6M4H - chains I and F of the 10 polymer chains in the assembly; structure by electron microscopy, 3.90 A resolution.

== Chain I ==
Molecule: 147-nt DNA strand
Organism: Homo sapiens
Sequence (147 nucleotides; row label = number of the first residue in the row):
     1 ATCGGATGTA TATATCTGAC ACGTGCCTGG AGACTAGGGA GTAATCCCCT TGGCGGTTAA
    61 AACGCGGGGG ACAGCGCGTA CGTGCGTTTA AGCGGTGCTA GAGCTGTCTA CGACCAATTG
   121 AGCGGCCTCG GCACCGGGAT TCTCGAT
Disordered / not traced: 1-22, 126-147

== Chain F ==
Molecule: Histone H4
Organism: Homo sapiens
UniProt: P62805 (H4_HUMAN); residues 0-102 here correspond to UniProt positions 1-103 (UniProt number = residue number + 1)
Amino-acid sequence (103 residues; numbered 0 to 102; the number before each row is that of its first residue; numbering starts at 0):
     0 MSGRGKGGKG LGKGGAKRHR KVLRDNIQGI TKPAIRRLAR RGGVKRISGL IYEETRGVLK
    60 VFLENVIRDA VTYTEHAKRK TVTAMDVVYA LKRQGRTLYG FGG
Disordered / not traced: 0-24, 101-102

== How chain I and chain F interact ==
Contacting residue pairs (7):
  DG41(I) / Lys-77(F)  salt bridge to the phosphate
  DA61(I) / Thr-30(F)  sugar contact
  DA61(I) / Pro-32(F)  phosphate contact
  DA61(I) / Arg-36(F)  salt bridge to the phosphate
  DA62(I) / Thr-30(F)  phosphate contact
  DG69(I) / Arg-45(F)  sugar contact
  DG70(I) / Arg-45(F)  sugar contact
Interface residues without a listed pair, chain I (6 interface residues in all): DA60
Interface residues without a listed pair, chain F (6 interface residues in all): Ala-33

== Overview ==
Chain I and chain F each contribute 6 residues to their interface, with 2 salt bridges. Polar contacts include
DG41(I)/Lys-77(F) and DA61(I)/Arg-36(F).
Here chain I is a 147-nt DNA strand and chain F is Histone H4, both from Homo sapiens. Entry 6M4H (Structural
mechanism of nucleosome dynamics governed by human histone variants H2A.B and H2A.Z.2.2) was determined by
electron microscopy (same publication as 6M4G).
